Entry 7ZN5 (electron microscopy, 3.70 A resolution); this record covers chains A and B of the 4 polymer chains in the assembly.

== Chain A (and B) ==
Molecule: PLP-dependent aminotransferase family protein
From: Alkalihalobacillus clausii
Notes: chain B of this document is another copy of the same molecule, construct and numbering; everything in this record applies to it too
Reference sequence: A0A268NVG2 (A0A268NVG2_ALKCL); residues 1-464 here = UniProt positions 1-464
Sequence (478 residues; each row starts with the number of its first residue):
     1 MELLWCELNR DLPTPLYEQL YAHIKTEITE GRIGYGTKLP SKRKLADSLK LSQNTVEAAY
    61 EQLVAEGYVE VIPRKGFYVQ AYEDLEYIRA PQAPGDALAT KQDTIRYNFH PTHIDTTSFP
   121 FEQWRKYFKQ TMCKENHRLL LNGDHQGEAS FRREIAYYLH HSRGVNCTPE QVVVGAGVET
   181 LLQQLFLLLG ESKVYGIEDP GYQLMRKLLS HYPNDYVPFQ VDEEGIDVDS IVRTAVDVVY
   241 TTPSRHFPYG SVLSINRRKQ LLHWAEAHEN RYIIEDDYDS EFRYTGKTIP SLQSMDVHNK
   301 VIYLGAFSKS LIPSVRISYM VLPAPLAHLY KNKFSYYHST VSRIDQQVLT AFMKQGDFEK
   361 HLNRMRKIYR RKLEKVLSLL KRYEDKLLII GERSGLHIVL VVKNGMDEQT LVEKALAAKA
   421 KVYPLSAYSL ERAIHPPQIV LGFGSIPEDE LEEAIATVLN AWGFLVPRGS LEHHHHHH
Not modelled in the structure: 1-14, 84-103, 465-478 (chain B: 1-9, 84-103, 465-478)
Modified positions: Lys-309 ((2S)-2-amino-6-[[3-hydroxy-2-methyl-5-(phosphonooxymethyl)pyridin-4-yl]methylideneamino]hexanoic acid; LLP)
Differences from the reference sequence: conflict Gln-92 (Lys in A0A268NVG2), Glu-191 (Ala in A0A268NVG2), Ser-192 (Asn in A0A268NVG2), Leu-388 (Ser in A0A268NVG2); expression tag (465-478)
From the paper describing this entry:
  - binding site for the 48-nt DNA strand: Pro-15, Leu-16, Tyr-17, Ser-41, Lys-42, Arg-43, Lys-44, Ser-52, Gln-53, Thr-55, Glu-57, Arg-74, Lys-75, Phe-77, Lys-126, Lys-129, Lys-360, Arg-364, Lys-367, Arg-370
  - conformationally variable residues (side-chain flip): Lys-129
  - mutagenesis - K126Q/K129Q, K360Q/R364Q, R370Q/R371Q: decreased binding to the 48-nt DNA strand
  - mutagenesis - K126Q/K129Q: abolished binding to bent fragment

== How chain A and chain B interact ==
Residue-residue contacts (81):
  Tyr-17(A) with Thr-285(B), hydrogen bond (side chain-backbone); Gly-286(B)
  Gln-62(A) with Gly-286(B); Lys-287(B)
  Glu-66(A) with Ser-254(B); Ile-255(B); Ile-289(B); Pro-290(B)
  Tyr-68(A) with Ile-255(B), hydrophobic
  Glu-83(A) with Lys-259(B); His-263(B)
  Thr-116(A) with His-137(B); Leu-140(B)
  Thr-117(A) with Lys-134(B)
  Phe-119(A) with Met-132(B), hydrophobic; Leu-140(B), hydrophobic
  Phe-121(A) with Met-132(B), hydrophobic; Cys-133(B); Lys-134(B)
  Trp-124(A) with Met-132(B)
  Arg-125(A) with Lys-129(B); Met-132(B)
  Phe-128(A) with Trp-124(B); Phe-128(B), hydrophobic
  Lys-129(A) with Lys-129(B)
  Met-132(A) with Phe-119(B), hydrophobic; Phe-121(B), hydrophobic; Trp-124(B); Arg-125(B), hydrogen bond (backbone-side chain)
  Cys-133(A) with Arg-125(B)
  Lys-134(A) with Phe-121(B)
  His-137(A) with Thr-116(B)
  Leu-139(A) with Ser-314(B)
  Leu-140(A) with Phe-119(B), hydrophobic; Phe-121(B), hydrophobic; Ile-312(B); Pro-313(B); Ser-314(B), hydrogen bond (backbone-backbone)
  Leu-141(A) with Pro-313(B), hydrophobic; Ser-314(B)
  Asn-142(A) with Pro-313(B); Ser-314(B); Arg-316(B), hydrogen bond
  Ala-176(A) with Thr-340(B)
  Glu-179(A) with His-338(B)
  Gln-183(A) with Tyr-337(B), hydrogen bond
  Leu-187(A) with Tyr-212(B), hydrophobic
  Glu-191(A) with Glu-191(B)
  Lys-207(A) with Tyr-336(B)
  Leu-208(A) with Tyr-337(B)
  His-211(A) with Lys-333(B), hydrogen bond
  Tyr-212(A) with Leu-187(B), hydrophobic
  Ser-254(A) with Glu-66(B)
  Ile-255(A) with Tyr-68(B)
  Thr-285(A) with Tyr-17(B), hydrogen bond (backbone-side chain)
  Gly-286(A) with Tyr-17(B)
  Ile-289(A) with Glu-66(B)
  Ile-312(A) with Leu-140(B)
  Pro-313(A) with Leu-140(B); Leu-141(B), hydrophobic; Asn-142(B), hydrogen bond (backbone-side chain)
  Ser-314(A) with Leu-140(B), hydrogen bond (backbone-backbone); Asn-142(B); Ser-342(B); Arg-343(B), hydrogen bond (side chain-backbone)
  Arg-316(A) with Asn-142(B); Ser-339(B)
  Lys-333(A) with His-211(B)
  Tyr-336(A) with Gln-203(B), hydrogen bond (side chain-backbone); Lys-207(B)
  Tyr-337(A) with Glu-179(B); Gln-183(B); Leu-208(B); His-211(B)
  His-338(A) with Glu-179(B)
  Ser-339(A) with Arg-316(B)
  Thr-340(A) with Ala-176(B); Thr-340(B)
  Ser-342(A) with Ser-314(B); Val-315(B)
  Arg-343(A) with Ser-314(B)
Other interface residues (no listed pair), chain A (64 interface residues in all): Glu-18, Ala-65, Gly-67, Gln-80, Ala-81, His-113, Glu-122, Pro-213, Glu-224, Val-252, Leu-253, Asn-256, Lys-287, Pro-290, Val-315, Phe-334, Asp-345
Other interface residues (no listed pair), chain B (66 interface residues in all): Glu-61, Gln-62, Ala-65, Gly-67, Gln-80, Tyr-82, His-113, Thr-117, Glu-122, Arg-138, Leu-139, Val-252, Leu-253, Asn-256, Thr-288, Phe-334, Asp-345

== Overview ==
64 residues of chain A face 66 of chain B across their interface, with 11 hydrogen bonds. Among the polar
pairs are Tyr-17(A)/Thr-285(B), Met-132(A)/Arg-125(B) and Asn-142(A)/Arg-316(B). The paper reports a binding
site for the 48-nt DNA strand at Pro-15(A), Leu-16(A) and Tyr-17(A) among others; K126Q/K129Q, K360Q/R364Q and
R370Q/R371Q of chain A reduce binding to the 48-nt DNA strand.
Chain A and chain B are both PLP-dependent aminotransferase family protein (Alkalihalobacillus clausii); the
structure, Cryo-EM structure of holo-PdxR from Bacillus clausii bound to its target DNA in the closed
conformation ..., was determined by electron microscopy, deposited together with 7ZLA, 7ZPA, 7ZTH and 7PQ9.
